6QWL - chains E and W of the 5 polymer chains in the assembly; structure by electron microscopy, 4.10 A resolution (low resolution: residue-level contacts below are approximate; hydrogen-bond / salt-bridge calls are withheld).

Chain E:
Protein: Polymerase acidic protein
Source organism: Influenza B virus (strain B/Panama/45/1990)
Notes: EC 3.1.-.-
Reference sequence: O36432 (PA_INBP9); numbering as in UniProt (aligned over 1-726)
Chain sequence (726 residues; row label = number of the first residue in the row):
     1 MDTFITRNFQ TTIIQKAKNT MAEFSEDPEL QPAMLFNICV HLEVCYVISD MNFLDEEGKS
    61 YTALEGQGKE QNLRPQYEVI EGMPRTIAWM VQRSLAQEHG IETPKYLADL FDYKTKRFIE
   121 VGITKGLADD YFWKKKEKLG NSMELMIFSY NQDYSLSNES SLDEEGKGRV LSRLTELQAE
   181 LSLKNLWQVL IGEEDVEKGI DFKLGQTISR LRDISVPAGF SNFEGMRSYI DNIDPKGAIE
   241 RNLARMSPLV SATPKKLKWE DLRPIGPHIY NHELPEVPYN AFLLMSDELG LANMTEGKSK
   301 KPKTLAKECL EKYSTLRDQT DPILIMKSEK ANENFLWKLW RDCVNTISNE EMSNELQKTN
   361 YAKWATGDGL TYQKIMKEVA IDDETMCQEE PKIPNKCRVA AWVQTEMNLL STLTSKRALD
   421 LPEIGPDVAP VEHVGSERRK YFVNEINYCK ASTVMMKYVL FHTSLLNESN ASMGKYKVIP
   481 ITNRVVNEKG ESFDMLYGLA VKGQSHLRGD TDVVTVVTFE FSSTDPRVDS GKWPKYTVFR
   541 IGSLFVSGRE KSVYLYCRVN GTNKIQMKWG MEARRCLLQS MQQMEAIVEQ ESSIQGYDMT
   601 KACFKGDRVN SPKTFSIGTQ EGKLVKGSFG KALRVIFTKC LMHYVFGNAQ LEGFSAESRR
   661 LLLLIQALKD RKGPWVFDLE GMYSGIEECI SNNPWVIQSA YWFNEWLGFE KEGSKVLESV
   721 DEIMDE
Unresolved in the structure: 1-205, 717-726
UniProt features mapped onto this chain:
  - motif: Lys-125 to Gly-140 (Nuclear localization signal 1 (NLS1)), Leu-183 to Ala-244 (Nuclear localization signal 2 (NLS2))
  - binding site (Mn(2+)): His-41, Glu-81, Asp-109, Glu-120, Val-121

Chain W:
Molecule: 5' cRNA
Sequence (14 nucleotides; each row starts with the number of its first residue):
     1 AGCAAAAGCA GGCC

Chain E / chain W interface:
Pairs across the interface (31; chain E residue first):
  Glu-329(E) / G2(W)
  Lys-330(E) / A1(W)
  Gly-367(E) / A1(W)
  Gly-367(E) / A10(W)
  Asp-368(E) / G11(W)
  Gly-369(E) / G11(W)
  Leu-370(E) / A1(W)
  Leu-370(E) / A10(W)
  Leu-370(E) / G11(W)
  Thr-371(E) / A10(W)
  Thr-371(E) / G11(W)
  Lys-374(E) / C9(W)
  Glu-389(E) / A7(W)
  Glu-389(E) / G8(W)
  Glu-390(E) / A7(W)
  Pro-391(E) / A7(W)
  Lys-392(E) / A4(W)
  Gln-504(E) / G11(W)
  His-506(E) / G11(W)
  Asp-512(E) / C9(W)
  Val-513(E) / G2(W)
  Val-513(E) / C9(W)
  Thr-515(E) / A1(W)
  Lys-535(E) / G2(W)
  Lys-535(E) / C3(W)
  Arg-558(E) / C3(W)
  Asn-560(E) / G2(W)
  Asn-560(E) / C3(W)
  Gly-561(E) / G2(W)
  Asn-648(E) / A5(W)
  Ala-649(E) / A5(W)
Other interface residues (no listed pair), chain E (28 interface residues in all): Trp-364, Thr-366, Arg-508, Thr-511, Val-559
Other interface residues (no listed pair), chain W (11 interface residues in all): G12

Overview:
Chain E and chain W form an interface of 28 and 11 residues respectively. UniProt lists 5 Mn2+-binding
residues on chain E.
Chain E is Polymerase acidic protein (Influenza B virus (strain B/Panama/45/1990)) and chain W is 5' cRNA; the
structure, Influenza B virus (B/Panama/45) polymerase Hetermotrimer in complex with 3'5' cRNA promoter, was
determined by electron microscopy.
